PDB entry 6D6R | electron microscopy, 3.45 A resolution | chains B and H of the 15 polymer chains in the assembly

Chain B:
Protein: Exosome complex component RRP41
Source organism: Homo sapiens
Reference sequence: Q9NPD3 (EXOS4_HUMAN); residues 0-244 here correspond to UniProt positions 1-245 (UniProt number = residue number + 1)
Amino-acid sequence (249 residues; each row starts with the number of its first residue; numbers below 1 keep their minus sign (Met-4 is residue -4)):
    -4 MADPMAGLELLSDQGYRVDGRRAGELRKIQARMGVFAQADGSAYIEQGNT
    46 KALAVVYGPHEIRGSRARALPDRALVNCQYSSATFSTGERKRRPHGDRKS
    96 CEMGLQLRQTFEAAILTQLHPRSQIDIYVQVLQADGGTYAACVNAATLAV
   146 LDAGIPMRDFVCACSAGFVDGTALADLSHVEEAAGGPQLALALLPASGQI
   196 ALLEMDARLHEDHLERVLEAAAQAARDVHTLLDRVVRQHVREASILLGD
Not modelled in the structure: -4 to 2, 244
Sequence notes: expression tag (-4 to -1)
Curated features (UniProtKB/Swiss-Prot):
  - modified residue: Ala1 (N-acetylalanine)

Chain H:
Protein: Exosome complex component RRP4
Source organism: Homo sapiens
Reference sequence: Q13868 (EXOS2_HUMAN); residue numbers follow UniProt; this construct covers 1-293
Amino-acid sequence (296 residues; row label = number of the first residue in the row; numbers below 1 keep their minus sign (Asp-2 is residue -2)):
    -2 DPHMAMEMRLPVARKPLSERLGRDTKKHLVVPGDTITTDTGFMRGHGTYM
    48 GEEKLIASVAGSVERVNKLICVKALKTRYIGEVGDIVVGRITEVQQKRWK
    98 VETNSRLDSVLLLSSMNLPGGELRRRSAEDELAMRGFLQEGDLISAEVQA
   148 VFSDGAVSLHTRSLKYGKLGQGVLVQVSPSLVKRQKTHFHDLPCGASVIL
   198 GNNGFIWIYPTPEHKEEEAGGFIANLEPVSLADREVISRLRNCIISLVTQ
   248 RMMLYDTSILYCYEASLPHQIKDILKPEIMEEIVMETRQRLLEQEG
Not modelled in the structure: -2 to 0, 213-216
Sequence notes: expression tag (-2 to 0)
Curated features (UniProtKB/Swiss-Prot):
  - modified residue: Ser124 (Phosphoserine)

Chain B / chain H interface:
Contacting residue pairs - 47 pairs, chain B then chain H:
  Arg27(B) - Arg11(H)
  Asp35(B) - Lys73(H)
  Asp35(B) - Arg75(H)  salt bridge
  Pro54(B) - Arg75(H)
  Pro54(B) - Arg103(H)
  His55(B) - Arg103(H)
  Glu56(B) - Asp105(H)
  Leu114(B) - Arg103(H)  hydrogen bond (backbone-side chain)
  His115(B) - Arg103(H)  hydrogen bond
  Arg117(B) - Leu104(H)
  Ser118(B) - Arg103(H)  hydrogen bond (side chain-backbone)
  Ser118(B) - Leu104(H)
  Leu146(B) - Pro29(H)  hydrophobic
  Asp147(B) - Lys73(H)
  Ala148(B) - Lys73(H)
  Gly149(B) - Val56(H)
  Gly149(B) - Lys73(H)
  Pro151(B) - Ser55(H)
  Met152(B) - Pro29(H)
  Met152(B) - Ser55(H)  hydrogen bond (backbone-backbone)
  Arg153(B) - Pro29(H)
  Arg153(B) - Gly30(H)  hydrogen bond (backbone-backbone)
  Arg153(B) - Tyr46(H)  hydrogen bond (backbone-side chain)
  Arg153(B) - Ala54(H)
  Asp154(B) - Pro29(H)
  Phe155(B) - Val28(H)  hydrophobic
  Phe155(B) - Pro29(H)
  Val231(B) - Val28(H)  hydrophobic
  Arg232(B) - Val28(H)
  Arg232(B) - Asp31(H)  salt bridge
  Val235(B) - Leu26(H)  hydrophobic
  Arg236(B) - Leu26(H)
  Glu237(B) - Pro13(H)
  Glu237(B) - Leu14(H)  hydrogen bond (side chain-backbone)
  Ala238(B) - Leu72(H)  hydrophobic
  Ile240(B) - Leu18(H)  hydrophobic
  Ile240(B) - Arg20(H)
  Ile240(B) - Thr22(H)
  Leu241(B) - Ser15(H)
  Leu241(B) - Arg17(H)
  Leu241(B) - Gln247(H)
  Leu241(B) - Arg248(H)
  Leu241(B) - Met249(H)
  Leu241(B) - Arg285(H)
  Leu242(B) - Leu178(H)  hydrophobic
  Leu242(B) - Arg248(H)
  Gly243(B) - Lys24(H)
Other interface residues (no listed pair), chain B (35 interface residues in all): Gly53, Leu111, Pro116, Ile150, Ala191, His234, Ser239
Other interface residues (no listed pair), chain H (37 interface residues in all): Ile53, Ala57, Gly58, Thr74, Ser102, Asp151, Ser177, Met250

Summary:
The interface between chain B and chain H involves 35 residues on one side and 37 on the other; the contacts
include 7 hydrogen bonds and 2 salt bridges. Among the polar pairs are Asp35(B)-Arg75(H), Arg232(B)-Asp31(H)
and Leu114(B)-Arg103(H).
Chain B is Exosome complex component RRP41 and chain H is Exosome complex component RRP4, both from Homo
sapiens; the structure, Human nuclear exosome-MTR4 RNA complex - composite map after focused reconstruction,
was determined by electron microscopy, deposited together with 6D6Q.
